7JK2 - chains E and A of the 9 polymer chains in the assembly; structure by electron microscopy, 3.20 A resolution.

Chain E:
Molecule: Origin recognition complex subunit 5
Organism: Drosophila melanogaster
UniProtKB: Q24169 (ORC5_DROME); residues 1-460 here = UniProt positions 1-460
Sequence (460 residues; row label = number of the first residue in the row):
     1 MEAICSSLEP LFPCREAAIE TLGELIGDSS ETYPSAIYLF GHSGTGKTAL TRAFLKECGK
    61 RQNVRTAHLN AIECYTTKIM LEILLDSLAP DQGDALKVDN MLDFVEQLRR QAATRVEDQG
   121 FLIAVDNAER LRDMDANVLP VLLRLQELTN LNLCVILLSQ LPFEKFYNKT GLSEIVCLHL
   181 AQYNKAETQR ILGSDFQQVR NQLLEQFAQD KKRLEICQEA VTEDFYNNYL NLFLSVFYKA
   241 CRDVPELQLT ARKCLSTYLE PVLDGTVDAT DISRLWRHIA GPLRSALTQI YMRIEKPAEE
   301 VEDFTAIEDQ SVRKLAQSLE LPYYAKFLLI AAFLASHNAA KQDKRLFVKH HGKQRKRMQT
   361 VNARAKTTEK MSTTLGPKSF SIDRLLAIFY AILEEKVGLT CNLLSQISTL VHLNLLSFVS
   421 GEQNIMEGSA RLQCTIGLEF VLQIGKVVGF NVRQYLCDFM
Unresolved in the structure: 207-210, 266-272, 296-317, 350-374, 457-460
Metal / ion sites: Mg2+: Thr48 (together with ATP)
Ligand contacts: ATP (adenosine-5'-triphosphate): Leu11, Phe12, Pro13, Arg15, His42, Ser43, Gly44, Thr45, Gly46, Lys47, Thr48, Ala49, Gln160, Tyr183, Ile191, Pro245
UniProt features mapped onto this chain:
  - binding site (ATP): Gly41 to Thr48

Chain A:
Molecule: Origin recognition complex subunit 1
Organism: Drosophila melanogaster
UniProtKB: O16810 (ORC1_DROME); residue numbers follow UniProt; this construct covers 440-924
Sequence (488 residues; each row starts with the number of its first residue):
   437 SNAPRRSIHL SNIVEQRVFE DDEIISTPKR GRSKKTVQDN DEDYSPKKSV QKTPTRTRRS
   497 STTTKTATTP SKGITTATAT PMTPSQKMKK IRAGELSPSM QQRTDLPAKD SSKSELQLAR
   557 EQLHVSVVPK SLPCREREFE NIYAFLEGKI QDQCGGCMYV SGVPGTGKTA TVTGVIRTLQ
   617 RMAKQNELPA FEYLEINGMR LTEPRQAYVQ IYKQLTGKTV SWEQAHALLE KRFTTPAPRR
   677 VTTVLLVDEL DILCNRRQDV VYNLLDWPTK SAAKLVVVTI ANTMDLPERL LMGKVTSRLG
   737 LTRLTFQPYS HKQLQEIVTA RLGGSETFKG EAVQLVARKV AAVSGDARRA LDICRRATEI
   797 ADTAAVKCVT MLHVQQALAE MIASAKVQAI RNCSRMEQIF LQAIAAEVTR TGVEETTFMG
   857 VYQQVETIAA FMGVTFPPPG RALRLCSKLG AERLIISEHS RNDLFQKILL NVSADDIHYA
   917 LRVEEMVN
Unresolved in the structure: 437-518, 920-924
Sequence notes: expression tag (437-439)
Metal / ion sites: Mg2+: Thr605 (together with ATP)
Ligand contacts:
  - ATP (adenosine-5'-triphosphate), molecule 1: Val561, Val563, Val564, Pro565, Leu568, Pro569, Arg571, Val599, Pro600, Gly601, Thr602, Gly603, Lys604, Thr605, Ala606, Glu685, Asn718, Tyr745, Ile753, Arg757, Ala783, Arg784, Leu787
  - ATP, molecule 2: Tyr698, Lys730, Arg734
UniProt features mapped onto this chain:
  - binding site (ATP): Val564, Gly598 to Ala606, Glu685, Asn718, Arg784
  - binding site (Mg(2+)): Asp684, Glu685
  - modified residue: Ser533 (Phosphoserine)
What the authors report for this chain:
  - mutagenesis - S657A/Q660A: unchanged binding to DNA
  - catalytic residues: Asp684
  - mutagenesis - D684A: abolished catalytic activity on ATP

Chain E / chain A interface:
Residue-residue contacts - 24 pairs, chain E then chain A:
  Arg132(E) with His895(A); Arg897(A), hydrogen bond (backbone-side chain)
  Asp133(E) with Arg897(A), salt bridge
  Glu164(E) with Gly876(A); Leu879(A); Ser896(A), hydrogen bond (backbone-side chain)
  Lys165(E) with His895(A); Ser896(A); Arg897(A); Asp899(A), salt bridge
  Phe166(E) with His895(A)
  Tyr167(E) with Arg880(A); Ser883(A); His895(A); Ser896(A), hydrogen bond (backbone-backbone)
  Asn168(E) with Ser883(A); His895(A)
  Lys169(E) with Gly886(A); Arg889(A), hydrogen bond (backbone-side chain); Ser893(A), hydrogen bond (side chain-backbone); Glu894(A); His895(A)
  Thr170(E) with Ala887(A)
  Glu174(E) with Arg880(A), salt bridge
Also at the interface, not in a pair above, chain E (11 interface residues in all): Gly171
Also at the interface, not in a pair above, chain A (14 interface residues in all): Ile892

Summary:
11 residues of chain E face 14 of chain A across their interface; the contacts include 5 hydrogen bonds and 3
salt bridges. Among the polar pairs are Asp133(E)-Arg897(A), Lys165(E)-Asp899(A) and Glu174(E)-Arg880(A).
Ligands of chain E: ATP. From the paper: the catalytic residue Asp684(A); D684A of chain A abolishes catalytic
activity on ATP.
Here chain E is Origin recognition complex subunit 5 and chain A is Origin recognition complex subunit 1, both
from Drosophila melanogaster. Entry 7JK2 (Structure of Drosophila ORC bound to poly(dA/dT) DNA and Cdc6
(conformation 1)) was determined by electron microscopy together with 7JGR, 7JGS, 7JK3, 7JK4, 7JK5 and 7JK6
from the same study.
